PDB entry 9F01 | X-ray diffraction, 2.73 A resolution | chains A and H

[Chain A]
Protein: synthetic D-SH2 domain NS1-10
Sequence (99 residues; row label = number of the first residue in the row):
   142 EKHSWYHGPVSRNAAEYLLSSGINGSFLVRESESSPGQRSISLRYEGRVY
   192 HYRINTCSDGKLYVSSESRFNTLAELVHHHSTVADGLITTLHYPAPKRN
Modified residues: Glu142, Glu157, Glu172, Glu174, Glu187, Glu208, Glu216 (D-glutamic acid; DGL); Lys143, Lys202, Lys238 (D-lysine; DLY); His144, His148, His192, His219, His220, His221, His233 (D-histidine; DHI); Ser145, Ser152, Ser161, Ser162, Ser167, Ser173, Ser175, Ser176, Ser181, Ser183, Ser199, Ser206, Ser207, Ser209, Ser222 (D-serine; DSN); Trp146 (D-tryptophan; DTR); Tyr147, Tyr158, Tyr186, Tyr191, Tyr193, Tyr204, Tyr234 (D-tyrosine; DTY); Pro150, Pro177, Pro235, Pro237 (D-proline; DPR); Val151, Val170, Val190, Val205, Val218, Val224 (D-valine; DVA); Arg153, Arg171, Arg180, Arg185, Arg189, Arg194, Arg210, Arg239 (D-arginine; DAR); Asn154, Asn165, Asn196, Asn212, Asn240 (D-asparagine; DSG); Ala155, Ala156, Ala215, Ala225, Ala236 (D-alanine; DAL); Leu159, Leu160, Leu169, Leu184, Leu203, Leu214, Leu217, Leu228, Leu232 (D-leucine; DLE); Ile164, Ile182, Ile195, Ile229 (D-isoleucine; DIL); Phe168, Phe211 (D-phenylalanine; DPN); Gln179 (D-glutamine; DGN); Thr197, Thr213, Thr223, Thr230, Thr231 (D-threonine; DTH); Cys198 (D-cysteine; DCY); Asp200, Asp226 (D-aspartic acid; DAS)
From the paper describing this entry:
  - self-association interface (contacts with another copy of this molecule); pairs are residue here / residue on that copy: Cys198-Cys198 (covalent link)
  - specificity-determining residues: Arg194 (proposed by the authors, not directly observed)
  - specificity-determining residues: Arg189 (by similarity / conservation)

[Chain H]
Protein: nanobody DAM21.3
Notes: antibody fragment or engineered binder
Sequence (98 residues; each row starts with the number of its first residue):
     1 GSMAASSVPTKLEVVAATPTSLLISWDAPAVTVDHYVITYGETGGNSPVQ
    51 EFTVPGSKSTATISGLKPGVDYTITVYASDYYDGEISWYSPISINYRT
Unresolved in the structure: 1-5

[Interface between chain A and chain H]
Residue-residue contacts (21):
  Pro150(A) - Tyr82(H)
  Val151(A) - Tyr82(H)  hydrogen bond (backbone-side chain)
  Ser152(A) - Asp80(H)
  Ser152(A) - Tyr82(H)
  Asn154(A) - Ser87(H)
  Asn154(A) - Tyr89(H)
  Ala155(A) - Val31(H)
  Ala155(A) - Tyr89(H)  hydrogen bond (backbone-side chain)
  Tyr158(A) - Val8(H)
  Tyr158(A) - Pro29(H)
  Tyr158(A) - Ala30(H)
  Tyr158(A) - Val31(H)
  Glu172(A) - Tyr82(H)  hydrogen bond (backbone-side chain)
  Ser173(A) - Tyr82(H)
  Ser173(A) - Asp83(H)
  Glu174(A) - Tyr82(H)  hydrogen bond (backbone-side chain)
  Glu174(A) - Asp83(H)
  Ser175(A) - Asp83(H)
  Arg239(A) - Ala30(H)
  Arg239(A) - Val31(H)
  Asn240(A) - Ala30(H)
Other interface residues (no listed pair), chain A (13 interface residues in all): Leu159
Other interface residues (no listed pair), chain H (12 interface residues in all): Thr10, Gly84, Trp88
Interface features reported in the paper:
  - hot spots on chain H (mutagenesis) - D83A/E85A: abolished binding to synthetic D-SH2 domain NS1-10 (chain A)

[Summary]
13 residues of chain A face 12 of chain H across their interface, with 4 hydrogen bonds. Among the polar pairs
are Val151(A)-Tyr82(H), Ala155(A)-Tyr89(H) and Glu172(A)-Tyr82(H). The paper reports that D83A/E85A of chain H
abolish binding to synthetic D-SH2 domain NS1-10 (chain A); specificity determinants Arg194(A) and Arg189(A).
Chain A is synthetic D-SH2 domain NS1-10 and chain H is nanobody DAM21.3; the structure, Complex between D-SH2
domain of ABL with monobody 'DAM21, was determined by X-ray diffraction, deposited together with 9F00.
